6N60 - chains C and E of the 9 polymer chains in the assembly; structure by X-ray diffraction, 3.68 A resolution.

== Chain C ==
Protein: DNA-directed RNA polymerase subunit beta
From: Escherichia coli
Notes: EC 2.7.7.6
Reference sequence: P0A8V2 (RPOB_ECOLI); residues 1-1342 here = UniProt positions 1-1342
Chain sequence (1342 residues; each row starts with the number of its first residue):
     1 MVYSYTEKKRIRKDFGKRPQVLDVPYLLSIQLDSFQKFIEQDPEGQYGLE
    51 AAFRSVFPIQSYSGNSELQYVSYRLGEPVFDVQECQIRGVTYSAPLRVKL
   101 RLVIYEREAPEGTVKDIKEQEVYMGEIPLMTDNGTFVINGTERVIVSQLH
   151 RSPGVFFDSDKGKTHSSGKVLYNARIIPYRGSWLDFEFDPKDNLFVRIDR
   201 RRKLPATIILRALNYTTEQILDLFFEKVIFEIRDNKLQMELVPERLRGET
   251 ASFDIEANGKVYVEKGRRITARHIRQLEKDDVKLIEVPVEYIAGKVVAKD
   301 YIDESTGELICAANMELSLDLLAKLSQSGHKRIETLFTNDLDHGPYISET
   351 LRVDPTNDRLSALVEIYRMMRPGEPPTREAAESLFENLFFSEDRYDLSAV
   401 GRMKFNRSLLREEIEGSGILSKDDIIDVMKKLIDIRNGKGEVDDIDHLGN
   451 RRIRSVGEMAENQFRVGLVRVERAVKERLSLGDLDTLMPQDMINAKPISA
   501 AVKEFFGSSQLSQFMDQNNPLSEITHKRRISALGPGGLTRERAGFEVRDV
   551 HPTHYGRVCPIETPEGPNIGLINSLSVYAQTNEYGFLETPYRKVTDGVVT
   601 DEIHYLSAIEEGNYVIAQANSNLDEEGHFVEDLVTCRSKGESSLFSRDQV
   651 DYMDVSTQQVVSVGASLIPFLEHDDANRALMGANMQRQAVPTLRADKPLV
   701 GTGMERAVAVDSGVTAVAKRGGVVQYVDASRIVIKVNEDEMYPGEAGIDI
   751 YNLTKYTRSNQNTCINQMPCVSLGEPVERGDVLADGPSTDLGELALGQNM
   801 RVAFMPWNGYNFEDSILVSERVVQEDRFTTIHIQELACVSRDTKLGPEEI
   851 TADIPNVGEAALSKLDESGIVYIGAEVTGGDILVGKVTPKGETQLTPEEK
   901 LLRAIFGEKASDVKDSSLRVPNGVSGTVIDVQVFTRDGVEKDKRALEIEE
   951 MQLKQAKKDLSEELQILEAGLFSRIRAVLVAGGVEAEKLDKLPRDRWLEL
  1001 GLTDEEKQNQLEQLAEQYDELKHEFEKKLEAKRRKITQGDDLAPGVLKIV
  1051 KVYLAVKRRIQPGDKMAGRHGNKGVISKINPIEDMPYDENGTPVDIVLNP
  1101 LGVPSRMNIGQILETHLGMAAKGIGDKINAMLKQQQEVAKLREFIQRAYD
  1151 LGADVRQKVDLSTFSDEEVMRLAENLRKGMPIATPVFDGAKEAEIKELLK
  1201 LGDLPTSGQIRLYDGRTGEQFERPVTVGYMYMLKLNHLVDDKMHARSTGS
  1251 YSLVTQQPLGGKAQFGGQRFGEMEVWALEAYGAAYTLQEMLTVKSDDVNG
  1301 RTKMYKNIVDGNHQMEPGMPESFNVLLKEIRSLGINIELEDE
Not modelled in the structure: 1-2, 108-111, 1262

== Chain E ==
Protein: DNA-directed RNA polymerase subunit omega
From: Escherichia coli
Notes: EC 2.7.7.6
Reference sequence: P0A800 (RPOZ_ECOLI); numbering as in UniProt (aligned over 1-91)
Chain sequence (91 residues; each row starts with the number of its first residue):
     1 MARVTVQDAVEKIGNRFDLVLVAARRARQMQVGGKDPLVPEENDKTTVIA
    51 LREIEEGLINNQILDVRERQEQQEQEAAELQAVTAIAEGRR
Not modelled in the structure: 1, 81-91

== Chain C / chain E interface ==
Pairs across the interface (7; chain C residue first):
  Gly1282(C) - Phe17(E)
  Gly1311(C) - Gln31(E)
  Asn1312(C) - Gln31(E)
  Asn1312(C) - Val32(E)
  His1313(C) - Arg28(E)  hydrogen bond (backbone-side chain)
  His1313(C) - Gln31(E)  hydrogen bond (backbone-side chain)
  Gln1314(C) - Arg28(E)
Also at the interface, not in a pair above, chain C (6 interface residues in all): Tyr1285
Also at the interface, not in a pair above, chain E (5 interface residues in all): Leu21

== In short ==
6 residues of chain C and 5 residues of chain E are in contact; the contacts include 2 hydrogen bonds. Polar
contacts include His1313(C)-Arg28(E) and His1313(C)-Gln31(E).
Chain C is DNA-directed RNA polymerase subunit beta and chain E is DNA-directed RNA polymerase subunit omega,
both from Escherichia coli; the structure, Escherichia coli RNA polymerase sigma70-holoenzyme bound to
upstream fork promoter DNA and Microcin J25 (MccJ25), was determined by X-ray diffraction, deposited together
with 6N61 and 6N62.
